PDB entry 3HE6 | X-ray diffraction, 2.90 A resolution | chains C and D of the 4 polymer chains in the assembly

# Chain C
Molecule: Valpha14(mouse variable domain, human constant domain)
From: Mus musculus
Chain sequence (207 residues; each row starts with the number of its first residue; note: 3 numbers in that range are skipped by the numbering (no residue carries them; nothing is unmodelled there)):
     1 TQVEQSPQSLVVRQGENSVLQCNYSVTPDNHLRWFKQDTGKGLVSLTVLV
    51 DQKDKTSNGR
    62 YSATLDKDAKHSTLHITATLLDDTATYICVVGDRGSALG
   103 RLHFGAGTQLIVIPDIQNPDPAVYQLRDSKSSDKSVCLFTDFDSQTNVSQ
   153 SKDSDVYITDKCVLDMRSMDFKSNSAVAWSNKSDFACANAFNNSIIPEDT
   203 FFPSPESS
Not modelled in the structure: 134-135, 209-210
Cystine bridges: Cys22-Cys90, Cys139-Cys189
Ligand contacts: AGH (n-{(1S,2R,3S)-1-[(alpha-D-galactopyranosyloxy)methyl]-2,3-dihydroxyheptadecyl}hexacosanamide): Pro28, Asn30, Asp94, Arg95, Gly96
Reported in the primary citation:
  - binding site for AGH: Pro28, Asn30, Asp94, Arg95, Gly96
  - conformationally variable residues (side-chain flip): Asn30

# Chain D
Molecule: Vbeta8.2(mouse variable domain, human constant domain)
From: Mus musculus
Chain sequence (244 residues; each row starts with the number of its first residue; note: 3 numbers in that range are skipped by the numbering (no residue carries them; nothing is unmodelled there)):
     1 EAAVTQSPRNKVAVTGGKVTLSCNQTNNHNNMYWYRQDTGHGLRLIHYSY
    51 GAGSTEKGDIPDG
    65 YKASRPSQENFSLILELATPSQTSVYFCASGDA
   100 GGNYAEQFFGPGTRLTVLEDLKNVFPPEVAVFEPSEAEISHTQKATLVCL
   150 ATGFYPDHVELSWWVNGKEVHSGVCTDPQPLKEQPALNDSRYALSSRLRV
   200 SATFWQNPRNHFRCQVQFYGLSENDEWTQDRAKPVTQIVSAEAWGRAD
Not modelled in the structure: 1-2, 100-105
Cystine bridges: Cys23-Cys92, Cys148-Cys213
Reported in the primary citation:
  - conformationally variable residues (side-chain flip): Tyr48, Tyr50
  - mutagenesis - N28A: unchanged binding to Antigen-presenting glycoprotein CD1d1

# Interface between chain C and chain D
Inter-chain disulfides: Cys164(C)-Cys174(D)
Contacting residue pairs - 81 pairs, chain C then chain D:
  Phe35(C) - Phe108(D)  hydrophobic
  Gln37(C) - Gln37(D)  hydrogen bond
  Gln37(C) - Phe91(D)
  Gly40(C) - Pro110(D)
  Gly42(C) - Phe91(D)
  Gly42(C) - Gly109(D)
  Gly42(C) - Pro110(D)
  Ala98(C) - Asn31(D)
  Ala98(C) - Tyr33(D)
  Arg103(C) - Tyr48(D)
  Leu104(C) - Gln106(D)
  Phe106(C) - Tyr35(D)  hydrophobic
  Phe106(C) - Leu43(D)
  Phe106(C) - Phe108(D)  hydrophobic
  Gly107(C) - Gly42(D)
  Ala108(C) - Gly40(D)
  Ala108(C) - His41(D)
  Ala108(C) - Gly42(D)
  Asp122(C) - His140(D)  salt bridge
  Asp122(C) - Thr141(D)
  Tyr126(C) - Ser134(D)
  Tyr126(C) - Ala136(D)
  Tyr126(C) - Glu137(D)
  Tyr126(C) - His140(D)
  Tyr126(C) - Thr141(D)
  Gln127(C) - Ser134(D)
  Leu128(C) - Phe131(D)
  Leu128(C) - Glu132(D)
  Leu128(C) - Ser134(D)
  Leu128(C) - Thr145(D)
  Leu128(C) - Val147(D)  hydrophobic
  Arg129(C) - Phe131(D)
  Arg129(C) - Glu132(D)  hydrogen bond (backbone-backbone)
  Asp130(C) - Ala129(D)
  Asp130(C) - Val130(D)
  Asp130(C) - Phe131(D)
  Ser131(C) - Val130(D)  hydrogen bond (backbone-backbone)
  Ser131(C) - Glu132(D)
  Ser131(C) - Glu241(D)  hydrogen bond (side chain-backbone)
  Ser131(C) - Ala242(D)
  Lys136(C) - Phe131(D)
  Ser137(C) - Phe131(D)
  Val138(C) - Phe131(D)  hydrophobic
  Val138(C) - Leu149(D)  hydrophobic
  Leu140(C) - Thr145(D)
  Asp143(C) - Thr141(D)
  Asp143(C) - Arg198(D)  salt bridge
  Tyr159(C) - Glu182(D)
  Ile160(C) - Leu180(D)
  Thr161(C) - Asp176(D)
  Thr161(C) - Leu180(D)
  Thr161(C) - Ser194(D)
  Thr161(C) - Arg196(D)
  Cys164(C) - Cys174(D)  disulfide
  Cys164(C) - Thr175(D)  hydrogen bond (side chain-backbone)
  Cys164(C) - Arg196(D)
  Val165(C) - Cys174(D)  hydrogen bond (backbone-side chain)
  Leu166(C) - Gly172(D)
  Leu166(C) - Val173(D)
  Leu166(C) - Cys174(D)  hydrophobic
  Leu166(C) - Arg198(D)
  Asp167(C) - Ser171(D)
  Asp167(C) - Gly172(D)  hydrogen bond (backbone-backbone)
  Met168(C) - Ser171(D)
  Met168(C) - Gly172(D)
  Met168(C) - Arg198(D)
  Met168(C) - Val199(D)  hydrophobic
  Arg169(C) - His170(D)  hydrogen bond (side chain-backbone)
  Arg169(C) - Ser171(D)  hydrogen bond (backbone-side chain)
  Ser170(C) - Ser171(D)
  Met171(C) - Lys143(D)
  Phe173(C) - Lys143(D)
  Phe173(C) - Arg198(D)
  Ser175(C) - Arg198(D)  hydrogen bond
  Ser177(C) - Arg196(D)
  Ala178(C) - Arg196(D)
  Val179(C) - Val147(D)  hydrophobic
  Val179(C) - Arg196(D)
  Trp181(C) - Leu149(D)
  Trp181(C) - Ala192(D)  hydrophobic
  Pro205(C) - Ala136(D)  hydrophobic
Other interface residues (no listed pair), chain C (49 interface residues in all): Lys41, Leu43, Ile89, Ser97, Leu99, Gly100, Thr142, Lys163, Phe203
Other interface residues (no listed pair), chain D (53 interface residues in all): Arg9, Leu45, Tyr50, Lys57, Asp96, Ala97, Pro133, Thr151, Pro177, Ser200
From the paper, about this interface:
  - specific contacts: Arg103(C)-Tyr48(D)

# In short
Chain C and chain D form an interface of 49 and 53 residues respectively, with 1 disulfide bond, 10 hydrogen
bonds and 2 salt bridges. Among the polar pairs are Asp122(C)-His140(D), Asp143(C)-Arg198(D) and
Gln37(C)-Gln37(D). The paper describes a contact between Arg103(C) and Tyr48(D). The paper reports a binding
site for AGH at Pro28(C), Asn30(C) and Asp94(C) among others; N28A of chain D leaves binding to
Antigen-presenting glycoprotein CD1d1 unchanged.
Here chain C is Valpha14(mouse variable domain, human constant domain) and chain D is Vbeta8.2(mouse variable
domain, human constant domain), both from Mus musculus. Entry 3HE6 (Crystal structure of mouse
CD1d-alpha-galactosylceramide with mouse Valpha14-Vbeta8.2 NKT TCR) was determined by X-ray diffraction
together with 3HE7 and 3HUJ from the same study.
